1LE6 - chain A; structure by X-ray diffraction, 1.97 A resolution.

# Chain A
Protein: Group X Secretory Phospholipase A2
Organism: Homo sapiens
Notes: EC 3.1.1.4
UniProtKB: O15496 (PA2GX_HUMAN); residues 1-123 here correspond to UniProt positions 33-155 (UniProt number = residue number + 32)
Amino-acid sequence (123 residues; numbered 1 to 123; the number before each row is that of its first residue):
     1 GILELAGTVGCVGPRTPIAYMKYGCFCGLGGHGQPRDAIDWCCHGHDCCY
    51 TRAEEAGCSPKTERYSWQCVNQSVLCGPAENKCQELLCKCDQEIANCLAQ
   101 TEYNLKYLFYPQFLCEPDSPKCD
UniProt features mapped onto this chain:
  - glycosylation: N81 (N-linked (GlcNAc...) asparagine)
Cystine bridges: C11-C69, C25-C115, C27-C43, C42-C97, C48-C122, C49-C90, C58-C83, C76-C88
Metal / ion sites: Ca2+: F26, G28, G30, D47
Reported in the primary citation:
  - catalytic residues: H46, D47, D91
  - Ca2+ coordination: F26, G28, G30, D47
  - conformationally variable residues: P78
  - specificity-determining residues: L5, L98 (proposed by the authors, not directly observed)

# Summary
F26, G28, G30 and D47 coordinate Ca2+. The paper reports catalytic residues H46, D47 and D91; Ca2+
coordination by F26, G28 and G30 among others.
Chain A is Group X Secretory Phospholipase A2 (Homo sapiens); the structure, Carboxylic ester hydrolase, P 1
21 1 space group, was determined by X-ray diffraction, deposited together with 1LE7.
